PDB entry 8OJS | X-ray diffraction, 2.75 A resolution | chains A and B

Chain A:
Molecule: Human IgD Fab light chain
Organism: Homo sapiens
Notes: antibody fragment or engineered binder
Chain sequence (217 residues; row label = number of the first residue in the row):
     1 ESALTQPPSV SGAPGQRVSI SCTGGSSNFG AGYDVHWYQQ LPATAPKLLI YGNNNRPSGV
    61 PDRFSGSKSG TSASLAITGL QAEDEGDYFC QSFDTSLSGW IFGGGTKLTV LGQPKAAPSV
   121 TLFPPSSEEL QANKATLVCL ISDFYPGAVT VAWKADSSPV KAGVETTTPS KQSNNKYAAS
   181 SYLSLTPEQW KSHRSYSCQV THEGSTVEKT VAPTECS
Unresolved in the structure: 217
Cystine bridges: C22-C90, C139-C198
Modified / non-standard residues: E1 (pyroglutamic acid; PCA)

Chain B:
Molecule: Human IgD Fab heavy chain
Organism: Homo sapiens
Notes: antibody fragment or engineered binder
Chain sequence (227 residues; row label = number of the first residue in the row):
     1 EVQLVQSGAE VRNPGASVKV SCKASGYTFT SYAIHWVRQA PGHRLEWVGR INTDNGNTKY
    61 SQKFHGRVAL SRDTSASTTY MDLSSLNSED TAVYYCARAF YYSSGVMFDS WGQGALVTVS
   121 SAPTKAPDVF PIISGCRHPK DNSPVVLACL ITGYHPTSVT VTWYMGTQSQ PQRTFPEIQR
   181 RDSYYMTSSQ LSTPLQQWRQ GEYKCVVQHT ASKSKKEIFR WPESPKA
Unresolved in the structure: 139-140, 226-227
Cystine bridges: C22-C96, C149-C205
Modified / non-standard residues: E1 (pyroglutamic acid; PCA)
From the paper describing this entry:
  - contacts within the chain: R137-W221 (hydrogen bond), R137-P222 (hydrogen bond)

Interface between chain A and chain B:
Inter-chain disulfides: C216(A)-C136(B)
Contacting residue pairs - 69 pairs, chain A then chain B:
  A3(A) - R44(B)
  L4(A) - R44(B)  hydrogen bond (backbone-side chain)
  D34(A) - Y102(B)  hydrogen bond
  D34(A) - S104(B)
  H36(A) - V106(B)  hydrogen bond (side chain-backbone)
  H36(A) - M107(B)
  Y38(A) - F108(B)
  Y38(A) - W111(B)
  Q40(A) - Q39(B)
  Q40(A) - Y95(B)
  A45(A) - G112(B)
  P46(A) - W111(B)
  L48(A) - M107(B)  hydrophobic
  L48(A) - F108(B)
  L48(A) - D109(B)
  Y51(A) - M107(B)  hydrophobic
  G52(A) - Y102(B)
  F89(A) - L45(B)  hydrophobic
  Q91(A) - F108(B)
  G99(A) - W47(B)
  W100(A) - H35(B)  hydrogen bond
  W100(A) - W47(B)
  W100(A) - V106(B)  hydrophobic
  W100(A) - F108(B)
  F102(A) - V37(B)  hydrophobic
  F102(A) - R44(B)
  F102(A) - L45(B)
  F102(A) - W111(B)  hydrophobic
  G103(A) - R44(B)
  G104(A) - R44(B)
  T121(A) - S134(B)
  L122(A) - S134(B)  hydrogen bond (backbone-side chain)
  F123(A) - I132(B)  hydrophobic
  F123(A) - I133(B)
  F123(A) - S134(B)
  F123(A) - V146(B)
  F123(A) - A148(B)  hydrophobic
  P124(A) - I133(B)
  S126(A) - F130(B)
  S126(A) - P131(B)
  S126(A) - I132(B)
  E128(A) - F130(B)
  E128(A) - P131(B)
  V138(A) - S188(B)
  L140(A) - F175(B)  hydrophobic
  L140(A) - S188(B)
  L140(A) - Q190(B)
  I141(A) - F175(B)
  S142(A) - R173(B)  hydrogen bond
  D143(A) - R173(B)  salt bridge
  E165(A) - I178(B)
  E165(A) - R180(B)
  E165(A) - R181(B)
  E165(A) - M186(B)
  T166(A) - I178(B)
  T167(A) - P176(B)
  T167(A) - I178(B)
  T168(A) - P176(B)
  S170(A) - P176(B)
  A178(A) - T174(B)
  A178(A) - P176(B)
  A179(A) - F175(B)
  Y182(A) - M186(B)  hydrophobic
  Y182(A) - T187(B)
  Y182(A) - S188(B)  hydrogen bond
  C216(A) - G135(B)
  C216(A) - C136(B)  disulfide
  C216(A) - S224(B)
  C216(A) - P225(B)
Also at the interface, not in a pair above, chain A (44 interface residues in all): S98, S127, E129, T136, S180, E215
Also at the interface, not in a pair above, chain B (43 interface residues in all): E46, K59, Q113, V129, L150, P222

Overview:
The interface between chain A and chain B involves 44 residues on one side and 43 on the other, with 1
disulfide bond, 7 hydrogen bonds and 1 salt bridge. Polar pairs include D143(A)-R173(B), L4(A)-R44(B) and
D34(A)-Y102(B). The paper reports contacts within the chain involving R137(B), W221(B) and P222(B).
Chain A is Human IgD Fab light chain and chain B is Human IgD Fab heavy chain, both from Homo sapiens; the
structure, Crystal structure of the human IgD Fab - structure Fab1, was determined by X-ray diffraction (same
publication as 8OJT, 8OJU and 8OJV).
